PDB entry 6PKH | X-ray diffraction, 1.60 A resolution | chain A

# Chain A
Molecule: N-acetylglucosamine-1-phosphodiester alpha-N-acetylglucosaminidase
Source organism: Danio rerio
UniProtKB: F1QSF9 (F1QSF9_DANRE); residues 26-336 here correspond to UniProt positions 45-355 (UniProt number = residue number + 19)
Chain sequence (321 residues; row label = number of the first residue in the row):
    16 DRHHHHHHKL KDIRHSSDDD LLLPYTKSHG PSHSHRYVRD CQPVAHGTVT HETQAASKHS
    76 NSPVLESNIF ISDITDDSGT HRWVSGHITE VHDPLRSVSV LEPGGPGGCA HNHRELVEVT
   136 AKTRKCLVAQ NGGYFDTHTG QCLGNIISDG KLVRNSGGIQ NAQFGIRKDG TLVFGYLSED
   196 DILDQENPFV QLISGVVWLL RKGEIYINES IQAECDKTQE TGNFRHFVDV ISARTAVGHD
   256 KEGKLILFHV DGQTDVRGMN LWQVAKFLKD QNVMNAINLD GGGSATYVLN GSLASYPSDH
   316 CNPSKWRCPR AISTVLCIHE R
Unresolved in the structure: 16-29
Cystine bridges: Cys124-Cys157, Cys141-Cys332, Cys316-Cys323
Glycans and other covalent adducts: glycan linked to Asn223
Sequence notes: expression tag (16-25)

# Summary
Covalently linked N-acetylglucosamine: at Asn223.
Chain A is N-acetylglucosamine-1-phosphodiester alpha-N-acetylglucosaminidase (Danio rerio); the structure,
Zebrafish N-acetylglucosamine-1-phosphodiester alpha-N-acetylglucosaminidase (NAGPA) catalytic domain
auto-inhibited by pro-peptide, was determined by X-ray diffraction together with 6PKG, 6PKI, 6PKU and 6PKY
from the same study.
